5UAC - chains A and B of the 6 polymer chains in the assembly; structure by X-ray diffraction, 3.80 A resolution.

# Chain A (and B)
Molecule: DNA-directed RNA polymerase subunit alpha
From: Escherichia coli (strain K12)
Notes: EC 2.7.7.6; chain B of this document is another copy of the same molecule, construct and numbering; everything in this record applies to it too
UniProtKB: P0A7Z4 (RPOA_ECOLI); residue numbers follow UniProt; this construct covers 1-329
Sequence (329 residues; each row starts with the number of its first residue):
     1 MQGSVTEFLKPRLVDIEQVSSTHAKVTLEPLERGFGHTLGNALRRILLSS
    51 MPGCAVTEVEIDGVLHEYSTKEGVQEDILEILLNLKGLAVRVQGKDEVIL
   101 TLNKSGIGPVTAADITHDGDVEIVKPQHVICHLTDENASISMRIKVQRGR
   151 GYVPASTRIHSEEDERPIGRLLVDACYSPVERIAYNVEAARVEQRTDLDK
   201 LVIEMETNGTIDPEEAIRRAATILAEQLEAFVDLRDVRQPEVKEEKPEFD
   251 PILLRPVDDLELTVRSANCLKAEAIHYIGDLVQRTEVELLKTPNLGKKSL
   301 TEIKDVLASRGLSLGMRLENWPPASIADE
Not modelled in the structure: 1-7, 235-329 (chain B: 1-5, 159-171, 233-329)
Curated features (UniProtKB/Swiss-Prot):
  - region: Glu162 to Glu165 (Required for interaction with Crp at class II promoters)
  - modified residue: Arg265 (ADP-ribosylarginine), Lys297 (N6-acetyllysine), Lys298 (N6-acetyllysine)
  - mutagenesis: Arg45 (R45C: In rpoA112; temperature-sensitive, blocks RNA polymerase assembly), Glu162 to Glu165 (5-fold decrease in CRP-class II promoter-dependent transcription), Glu165 (E165K: 5-fold decrease in CRP-class II promoter-dependent transcription), Arg191 (R191C: In rpoA101; temperature-sensitive)

# Interface between chain A and chain B
Residue-residue contacts (52):
  Phe8(A) - Arg150(B)
  Leu9(A) - Gln227(B)  hydrogen bond (backbone-side chain)
  Lys10(A) - Glu226(B)
  Lys10(A) - Gln227(B)
  Lys10(A) - Glu229(B)  salt bridge
  Pro11(A) - Gln227(B)
  Pro11(A) - Ala230(B)
  Arg12(A) - Ala230(B)
  Arg12(A) - Phe231(B)
  Leu13(A) - Phe231(B)
  Leu28(A) - Phe231(B)  hydrophobic
  Phe35(A) - Ile46(B)  hydrophobic
  Phe35(A) - Gln227(B)
  His37(A) - Arg45(B)
  Thr38(A) - Ala42(B)
  Thr38(A) - Arg45(B)  hydrogen bond
  Asn41(A) - Asn41(B)
  Ala42(A) - Thr38(B)
  Arg45(A) - Gly34(B)  hydrogen bond (side chain-backbone)
  Arg45(A) - His37(B)
  Arg45(A) - Thr38(B)
  Ile46(A) - Phe35(B)  hydrophobic
  Ile46(A) - Thr38(B)
  Ser50(A) - Phe8(B)
  Ser50(A) - Phe35(B)
  Arg150(A) - Thr6(B)  hydrogen bond
  Arg150(A) - Glu7(B)  hydrogen bond (side chain-backbone)
  Arg150(A) - Phe8(B)
  Arg150(A) - Glu32(B)  salt bridge
  Arg218(A) - Phe231(B)  hydrogen bond (side chain-backbone)
  Arg218(A) - Val232(B)  hydrogen bond (side chain-backbone)
  Ala221(A) - Leu228(B)
  Ile223(A) - Phe8(B)  hydrophobic
  Leu224(A) - Leu224(B)  hydrophobic
  Leu224(A) - Leu228(B)  hydrophobic
  Ala225(A) - Leu228(B)
  Gln227(A) - Leu9(B)  hydrogen bond (side chain-backbone)
  Gln227(A) - Pro11(B)
  Gln227(A) - Leu31(B)
  Gln227(A) - Phe35(B)
  Leu228(A) - Ala221(B)  hydrophobic
  Leu228(A) - Leu224(B)  hydrophobic
  Ala230(A) - Pro11(B)  hydrophobic
  Phe231(A) - Leu39(B)  hydrophobic
  Phe231(A) - Leu43(B)  hydrophobic
  Val232(A) - Arg218(B)
  Val232(A) - Thr222(B)
  Asp233(A) - Arg218(B)
  Leu234(A) - Val14(B)
  Leu234(A) - Ile16(B)  hydrophobic
  Leu234(A) - Glu214(B)
  Leu234(A) - Arg218(B)
Also at the interface, not in a pair above, chain A (32 interface residues in all): Leu31, Gly34, Thr222, Glu226
Also at the interface, not in a pair above, chain B (40 interface residues in all): Lys10, Val26, Leu28, Ser50, Leu201, Ile203, Ile217, Ala225

# Overview
Chain A and chain B form an interface of 32 and 40 residues respectively; the contacts include 8 hydrogen
bonds and 2 salt bridges. Polar pairs include Lys10(A)-Glu229(B), Arg150(A)-Glu32(B) and Leu9(A)-Gln227(B).
UniProt lists 6 mutagenesis sites on chain A.
Both chains are DNA-directed RNA polymerase subunit alpha (Escherichia coli (strain K12)). Entry 5UAC
(Escherichia coli RNA polymerase and Rifampin complex, wild-type) was determined by X-ray diffraction together
with 5UAG, 5UAH, 5UAJ, 5UAL and 5UAQ from the same study.
